Entry 7YSN (electron microscopy, 3.50 A resolution); this record covers chains A and B.

[Chain A]
Molecule: Tubulin alpha-1B chain
From: Sus scrofa
Reference sequence: Q2XVP4 (TBA1B_PIG); numbering as in UniProt (aligned over 1-451)
Sequence (451 residues; row label = number of the first residue in the row):
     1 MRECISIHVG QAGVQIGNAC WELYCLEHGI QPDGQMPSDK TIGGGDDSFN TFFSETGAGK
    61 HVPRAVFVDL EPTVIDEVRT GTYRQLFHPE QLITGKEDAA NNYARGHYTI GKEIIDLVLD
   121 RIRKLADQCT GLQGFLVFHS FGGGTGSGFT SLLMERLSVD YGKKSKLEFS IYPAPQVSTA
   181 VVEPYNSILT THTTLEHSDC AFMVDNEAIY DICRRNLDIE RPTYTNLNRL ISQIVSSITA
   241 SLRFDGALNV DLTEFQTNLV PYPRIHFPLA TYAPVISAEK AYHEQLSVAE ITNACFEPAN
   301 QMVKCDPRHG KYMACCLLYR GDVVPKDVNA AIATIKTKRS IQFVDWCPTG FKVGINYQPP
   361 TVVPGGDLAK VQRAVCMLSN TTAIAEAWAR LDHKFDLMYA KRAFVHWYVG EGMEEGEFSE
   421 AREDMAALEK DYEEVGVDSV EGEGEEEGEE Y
Unresolved in the structure: 42-45, 439-451
Residues lining bound ligands: GTP (guanosine-5'-triphosphate): G10, Q11, A12, Q15, D69, E71, D98, S140, G142, G143, G144, T145, G146, I171, P173, V177, S178, T179, E183, N206, Y224, N228, I231
Swiss-Prot annotation at these positions:
  - motif: M1 to C4 (MREC motif)
  - active site: E254
  - binding site (GTP): G10, Q11, A12, Q15, E71, A99, S140, G143, G144, T145, G146, T179, E183, N206, Y224, N228, L252
  - binding site (Mg(2+)): E71
  - site: Y451 (Involved in polymerization)
  - modified residue: K40 (N6,N6,N6-trimethyllysine), S48 (Phosphoserine), S232 (Phosphoserine), Y282 (3'-nitrotyrosine), R339 (Omega-N-methylarginine), S439 (Phosphoserine), E443 (5-glutamyl polyglutamate), E445 (5-glutamyl polyglutamate), Y451 (3'-nitrotyrosine)
  - cross-link (Glycyl lysine isopeptide (Lys-Gly)): K326 (interchain with G-Cter in ubiquitin), K370 (interchain with G-Cter in ubiquitin)

[Chain B]
Molecule: Tubulin beta chain
From: Sus scrofa
Reference sequence: P02554 (TBB_PIG); the author numbering skips numbers that UniProt does not, so the offset changes along the chain: 1-44 = UniProt 1-44; 47-360 = UniProt 45-358; 369-455 = UniProt 359-445
Sequence (445 residues; each row starts with the number of its first residue; note: 10 numbers in that range are skipped by the numbering (no residue carries them; nothing is unmodelled there)):
     1 MREIVHIQAG QCGNQIGAKF WEVISDEHGI DPTGSYHGDS DLQL
    47 ERINVYYNEA AGNKYVPRAI LVDLEPGTMD SVRSGPFGQI FRPDNFVFGQ SGAGNNWAKG
   107 HYTEGAELVD SVLDVVRKES ESCDCLQGFQ LTHSLGGGTG SGMGTLLISK IREEYPDRIM
   167 NTFSVVPSPK VSDTVVEPYN ATLSVHQLVE NTDETYCIDN EALYDICFRT LKLTTPTYGD
   227 LNHLVSATMS GVTTCLRFPG QLNADLRKLA VNMVPFPRLH FFMPGFAPLT SRGSQQYRAL
   287 TVPELTQQMF DAKNMMAACD PRHGRYLTVA AVFRGRMSMK EVDEQMLNVQ NKNSSYFVEW
   347 IPNNVKTAVC DIPP
   369 RGLKMSATFI GNSTAIQELF KRISEQFTAM FRRKAFLHWY TGEGMDEMEF TEAESNMNDL
   429 VSEYQQYQDA TADEQGEFEE EGEEDEA
Unresolved in the structure: 441-455
Residues lining bound ligands: phosphomethylphosphonic acid guanylate ester (G2P): G10, Q11, C12, Q15, I16, D69, E71, S140, G142, G143, G144, T145, G146, V171, P173, S174, V177, S178, E183, N206, L209, Y224, L227, N228
Swiss-Prot annotation at these positions:
  - motif: M1 to I4 (MREI motif)
  - binding site (GTP): Q11, E71, S140, G144, T145, G146, N206, N228
  - binding site (Mg(2+)): E71
  - modified residue: S40 (Phosphoserine), K60 (N6-acetyllysine), S174 (Phosphoserine), T287 (Phosphothreonine), T292 (Phosphothreonine), R320 (Omega-N-methylarginine), E448 (5-glutamyl polyglutamate)
  - cross-link (Glycyl lysine isopeptide (Lys-Gly)): K60 (interchain with G-Cter in ubiquitin), K326 (interchain with G-Cter in ubiquitin)

[Interface between chain A and chain B]
Contacting residue pairs (55; chain A residue first):
  K96(A) with M1(B), hydrogen bond (backbone-backbone); D130(B), salt bridge; C131(B), hydrogen bond (backbone-side chain)
  E97(A) with M1(B), hydrogen bond (side chain-backbone); C131(B), hydrogen bond; R164(B), salt bridge
  D98(A) with M1(B); D251(B); K254(B)
  A100(A) with R253(B); K254(B); V257(B)
  N101(A) with K254(B), hydrogen bond; V257(B)
  R105(A) with R253(B)
  P175(A) with N349(B)
  S178(A) with K352(B)
  T179(A) with Q247(B); L248(B); N258(B)
  V181(A) with N258(B), hydrogen bond (backbone-side chain); N349(B); N350(B); K352(B)
  V182(A) with V257(B), hydrophobic
  E220(A) with K326(B)
  R221(A) with M325(B), hydrogen bond; K326(B); D329(B), salt bridge
  Y224(A) with Q247(B)
  K394(A) with P348(B); N349(B), hydrogen bond
  L397(A) with W346(B); A440(B), hydrophobic
  M398(A) with W346(B); I347(B), hydrophobic
  K401(A) with F262(B); W346(B); T439(B), hydrogen bond (side chain-backbone); A440(B)
  R402(A) with F262(B)
  A403(A) with F262(B), hydrophobic; I347(B), hydrophobic
  F404(A) with V257(B); N258(B); M259(B); V260(B); P261(B), hydrogen bond (backbone-backbone); T314(B)
  H406(A) with V260(B); P261(B), hydrogen bond (side chain-backbone); F262(B); P263(B)
  W407(A) with A256(B), hydrogen bond (side chain-backbone); V260(B), hydrogen bond (side chain-backbone)
Other interface residues (no listed pair), chain A (27 interface residues in all): Q11, P72, A180, V405
Other interface residues (no listed pair), chain B (31 interface residues in all): R2, E345

[Summary]
27 residues of chain A and 31 residues of chain B are in contact, with 13 hydrogen bonds and 3 salt bridges.
Polar contacts include K96(A)-D130(B), E97(A)-R164(B) and R221(A)-D329(B). Bound to chain A: GTP. Ligands of
chain B: phosphomethylphosphonic acid guanylate ester.
Here chain A is Tubulin alpha-1B chain and chain B is Tubulin beta chain, both from Sus scrofa. Entry 7YSN
(Tubulin heterodimer structure of GMPCPP state in solution) was determined by electron microscopy, deposited
together with 7YSO, 7YSP, 7YSQ and 7YSR.
